8EE8 - chains E and B of the 8 polymer chains in the assembly; structure by X-ray diffraction, 2.80 A resolution.

[Chain E (and B)]
Name: Envelope protein E
Source organism: Zika virus ZIKV/H. sapiens/FrenchPolynesia/10087PF/2013
Notes: chain B of this document is another copy of the same molecule, construct and numbering; everything in this record applies to it too
UniProtKB: A0A024B7W1 (POLG_ZIKVF); residues 1-405 here correspond to UniProt positions 291-695 (UniProt number = residue number + 290)
Sequence (405 residues; row label = number of the first residue in the row):
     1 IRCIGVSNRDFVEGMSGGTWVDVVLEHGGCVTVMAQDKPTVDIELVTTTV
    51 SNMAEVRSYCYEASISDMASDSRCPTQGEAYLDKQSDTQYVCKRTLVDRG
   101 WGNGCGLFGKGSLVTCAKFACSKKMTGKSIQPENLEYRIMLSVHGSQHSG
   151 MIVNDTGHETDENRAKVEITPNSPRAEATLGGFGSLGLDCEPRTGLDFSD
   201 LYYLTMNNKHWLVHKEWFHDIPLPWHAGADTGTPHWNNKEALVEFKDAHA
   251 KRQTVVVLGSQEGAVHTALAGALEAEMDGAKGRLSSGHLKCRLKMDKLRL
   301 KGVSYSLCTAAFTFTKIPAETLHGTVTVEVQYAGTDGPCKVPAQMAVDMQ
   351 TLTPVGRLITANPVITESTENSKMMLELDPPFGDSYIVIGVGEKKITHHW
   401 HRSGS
Disordered / not traced: 404-405 (chain B: 1, 404-405)
Swiss-Prot annotation at these positions:
  - region: Asp-98 to Gly-111 (Fusion peptide)
  - glycosylation: Asn-154 (N-linked (GlcNAc...) asparagine)
  - cross-link (Glycyl lysine isopeptide (Lys-Gly)): Lys-38 (interchain with G-Cter in ubiquitin), Lys-281 (interchain with G-Cter in ubiquitin)
Cystine bridges: Cys-3/Cys-30, Cys-60/Cys-121, Cys-74/Cys-105, Cys-190/Cys-291
What the authors report for this chain:
  - mutagenesis - G259A, K316A, M375A: decreased binding to rhMZ134-B

[Interface between chain E and chain B]
Pairs across the interface (7):
  Asp-348(E) with His-399(B); His-401(B)
  Met-349(E) with Tyr-386(B); His-399(B)
  Lys-395(E) with Asp-384(B), salt bridge
  Thr-397(E) with His-401(B), hydrogen bond; Ser-403(B)
Also at the interface, not in a pair above, chain E (6 interface residues in all): Tyr-386, His-398
Also at the interface, not in a pair above, chain B (6 interface residues in all): Gly-383

[Summary]
Chain E and chain B each contribute 6 residues to their interface, with 1 hydrogen bond and 1 salt bridge.
Among the polar pairs are Lys-395(E)/Asp-384(B) and Thr-397(E)/His-401(B). From the paper: G259A, K316A and
M375A of chain E reduce binding to rhMZ134-B.
Both chains are Envelope protein E (Zika virus ZIKV/H. sapiens/FrenchPolynesia/10087PF/2013). Entry 8EE8
(Crystal structure of a NHP anti-ZIKV neutralizing antibody rhMZ100-C in complex with ZIKV E glycoprotein) was
determined by X-ray diffraction together with 8EED, 8EEE, 8EEZ, 8EF0 and 8EF2 from the same study.
